PDB entry 5E17 | X-ray diffraction, 3.20 A resolution | chains C and I of the 9 polymer chains in the assembly

[Chain C]
Name: DNA-directed RNA polymerase subunit beta
Source organism: Thermus thermophilus (strain HB8 / ATCC 27634 / DSM 579)
Notes: EC 2.7.7.6
Reference sequence: Q8RQE9 (RPOB_THET8); residue numbers follow UniProt; this construct covers 1-1119
Sequence (1119 residues; row label = number of the first residue in the row):
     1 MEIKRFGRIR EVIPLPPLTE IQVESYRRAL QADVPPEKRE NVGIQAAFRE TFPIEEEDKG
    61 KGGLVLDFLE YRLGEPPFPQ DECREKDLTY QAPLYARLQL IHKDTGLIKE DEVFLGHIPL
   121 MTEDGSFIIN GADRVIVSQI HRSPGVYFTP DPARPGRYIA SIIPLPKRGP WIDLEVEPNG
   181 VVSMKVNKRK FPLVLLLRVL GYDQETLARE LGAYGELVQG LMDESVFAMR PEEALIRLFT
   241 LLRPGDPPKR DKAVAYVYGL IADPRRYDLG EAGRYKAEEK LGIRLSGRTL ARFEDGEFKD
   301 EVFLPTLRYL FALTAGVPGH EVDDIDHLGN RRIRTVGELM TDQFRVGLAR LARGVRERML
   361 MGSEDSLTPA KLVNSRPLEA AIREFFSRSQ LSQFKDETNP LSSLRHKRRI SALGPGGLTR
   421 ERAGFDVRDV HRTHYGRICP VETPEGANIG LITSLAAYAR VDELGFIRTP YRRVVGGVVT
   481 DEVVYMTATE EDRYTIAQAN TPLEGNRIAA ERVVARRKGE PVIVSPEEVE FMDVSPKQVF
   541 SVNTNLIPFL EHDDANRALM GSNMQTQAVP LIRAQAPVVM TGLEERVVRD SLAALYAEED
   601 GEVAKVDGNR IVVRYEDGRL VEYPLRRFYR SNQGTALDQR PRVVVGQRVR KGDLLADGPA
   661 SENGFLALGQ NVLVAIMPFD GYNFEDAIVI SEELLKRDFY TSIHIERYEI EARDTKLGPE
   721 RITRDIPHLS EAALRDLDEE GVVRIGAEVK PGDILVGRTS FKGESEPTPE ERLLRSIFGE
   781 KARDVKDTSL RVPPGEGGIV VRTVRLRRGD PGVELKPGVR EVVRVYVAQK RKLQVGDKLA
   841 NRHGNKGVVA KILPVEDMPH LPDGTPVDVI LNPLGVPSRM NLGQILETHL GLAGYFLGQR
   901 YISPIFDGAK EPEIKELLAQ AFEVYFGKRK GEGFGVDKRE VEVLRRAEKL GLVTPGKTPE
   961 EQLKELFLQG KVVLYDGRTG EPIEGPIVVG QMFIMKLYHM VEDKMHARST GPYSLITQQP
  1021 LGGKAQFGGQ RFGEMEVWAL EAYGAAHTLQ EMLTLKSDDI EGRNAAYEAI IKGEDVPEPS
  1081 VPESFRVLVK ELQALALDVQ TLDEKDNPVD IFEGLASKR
Not modelled in the structure: 57-62, 1119

[Chain I]
Molecule: 7-nt RNA strand
Sequence (7 nucleotides; row label = number of the first residue in the row):
     1 CCCUCGA
Ion coordination: Mg2+: A7 (shared with 3 residues of chain D)

[How chain C and chain I interact]
Contacting residue pairs (17):
  Gln390(C) with C2(I), sugar contact
  Gln393(C) with C3(I), sugar contact; U4(I), sugar contact
  Arg420(C) with C3(I), salt bridge to the phosphate; U4(I), salt bridge to the phosphate
  Pro444(C) with C5(I), phosphate contact
  Asn448(C) with U4(I), hydrogen bond to the phosphate; C5(I), phosphate contact
  Ile452(C) with U4(I), phosphate contact
  Gln567(C) with C5(I), hydrogen bond to the phosphate; G6(I), hydrogen bond to the phosphate
  Lys838(C) with G6(I), phosphate contact; A7(I), salt bridge to the phosphate
  Lys846(C) with A7(I), salt bridge to the phosphate
  His999(C) with C5(I), sugar contact; G6(I), sugar contact
  Lys1004(C) with G6(I), sugar contact
Interface residues without a listed pair, chain C (14 interface residues in all): Arg405, Arg409, Leu413

[Summary]
14 residues of chain C face 6 of chain I across their interface, with 3 hydrogen bonds and 4 salt bridges.
Polar pairs include Asn448(C)-U4(I), Gln567(C)-C5(I) and Gln567(C)-G6(I).
Here chain C is DNA-directed RNA polymerase subunit beta (Thermus thermophilus (strain HB8 / ATCC 27634 / DSM
579)) and chain I is a 7-nt RNA strand. Entry 5E17 (T. thermophilus transcription initiation complex having a
RRR discriminator sequence and a nontemplate-strand length corresponding to ...) was determined by X-ray
diffraction together with 5E18 from the same study.
